7D1Z - chains E and J of the 11 polymer chains in the assembly; structure by electron microscopy, 3.15 A resolution.

# Chain E
Molecule: Histone H3.1
From: Homo sapiens
UniProtKB: P68431 (H31_HUMAN); residues 1-135 here correspond to UniProt positions 2-136 (UniProt number = residue number + 1)
Sequence (139 residues; numbered -3 to 135; the number before each row is that of its first residue; numbers below 1 keep their minus sign (Gly-3 is residue -3)):
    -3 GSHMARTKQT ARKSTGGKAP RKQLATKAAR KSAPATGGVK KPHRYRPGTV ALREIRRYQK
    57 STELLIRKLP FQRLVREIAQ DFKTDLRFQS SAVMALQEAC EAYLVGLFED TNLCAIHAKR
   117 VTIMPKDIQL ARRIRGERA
Unresolved in the structure: -3 to 38
Sequence notes: expression tag (-3 to 0)
Curated features (UniProtKB/Swiss-Prot):
  - modified residue: Arg2 (Asymmetric dimethylarginine), Thr3 (Phosphothreonine), Lys4 (Allysine), Gln5 (5-glutamyl dopamine), Thr6 (Phosphothreonine), Arg8 (Citrulline), Lys9 (N6,N6,N6-trimethyllysine), Ser10 (ADP-ribosylserine), Thr11 (Phosphothreonine), Lys14 (N6-(2-hydroxyisobutyryl)lysine), Arg17 (Asymmetric dimethylarginine), Lys18 (N6-(2-hydroxyisobutyryl)lysine), Lys23 (N6-(2-hydroxyisobutyryl)lysine), Arg26 (Citrulline), Lys27 (N6,N6,N6-trimethyllysine), Ser28 (ADP-ribosylserine), Lys36 (N6,N6,N6-trimethyllysine), Lys37 (N6-methyllysine), Tyr41 (Phosphotyrosine), Lys56 (N6,N6,N6-trimethyllysine) and 8 more in UniProt
  - lipidation: Lys18 (N6-decanoyllysine)

# Chain J
Molecule: 145-nt DNA strand
Sequence (145 nucleotides; numbered -72 to 72; the number before each row is that of its first residue; numbers below 1 keep their minus sign (DA-72 is residue -72)):
   -72 ATCGATGTAT ATATCTGACA CGTGCCTGGA GACTAGGGAG TAATCCCCTT GGCGGTTAAA
   -12 ACGCGGGGGA CAGCGCGTAC GTGCGTTTAA GCGGTGCTAG AGCTGTCTAC GACCAATTGA
    48 GCGGCCTCGG CACCGGGATT CTGAT

# Chain E / chain J interface
Contacting residue pairs - 22 pairs, chain E then chain J:
  His39(E) with DG70(J), phosphate contact; DA71(J), sugar contact
  Arg40(E) with DG70(J), sugar contact
  Tyr41(E) with DT69(J), phosphate contact; DG70(J), phosphate contact
  Arg42(E) with DG-5(J), salt bridge to the phosphate; DG70(J), hydrogen bond to the phosphate
  Pro43(E) with DG-5(J), sugar contact
  Thr45(E) with DG70(J), hydrogen bond to the phosphate
  Arg63(E) with DA-13(J), salt bridge to the phosphate
  Arg72(E) with DT-23(J), salt bridge to the phosphate
  Arg83(E) with DT-23(J), phosphate contact
  Phe84(E) with DT-24(J), phosphate contact; DT-23(J), hydrogen bond to the phosphate
  Gln85(E) with DT-24(J), phosphate contact
  Ser86(E) with DT-24(J), phosphate contact
  Arg116(E) with DA-3(J), phosphate contact; DC-2(J), salt bridge to the phosphate
  Val117(E) with DA-3(J), hydrogen bond to the phosphate
  Thr118(E) with DA-3(J), hydrogen bond to the phosphate
  Met120(E) with DA-3(J), phosphate contact; DC-2(J), phosphate contact
Other interface residues (no listed pair), chain E (17 interface residues in all): Lys122
Other interface residues (no listed pair), chain J (12 interface residues in all): DA-14, DG-8, DG-4

# Overview
17 residues of chain E and 12 residues of chain J are in contact, with 5 hydrogen bonds and 4 salt bridges.
Among the polar pairs are Arg42(E)-DG70(J), Thr45(E)-DG70(J) and Phe84(E)-DT-23(J).
Here chain E is Histone H3.1 (Homo sapiens) and chain J is a 145-nt DNA strand. Entry 7D1Z (Cryo-EM structure
of SET8-nucleosome complex) was determined by electron microscopy (same publication as 7D20).
